Entry 7WVQ (electron microscopy, 4.04 A resolution (low resolution: residue-level contacts below are approximate; hydrogen-bond / salt-bridge calls are withheld)); this record covers chains D and B of the 4 polymer chains in the assembly.

== Chain D (and B) ==
Name: Spike glycoprotein
Organism: Severe acute respiratory syndrome coronavirus 2
Notes: chain B of this document is another copy of the same molecule, construct and numbering; everything in this record applies to it too
UniProtKB: P0DTC2 (SPIKE_SARS2); numbering as in UniProt; present here: 1-68, 71-142, 146-210, 215-1208
Chain sequence (1258 residues; each row starts with the number of its first residue; note: 9 numbers in that range are skipped by the numbering (no residue carries them; nothing is unmodelled there); a row labelled like 210A-210F holds insertion residues (210A, then the next letters in order)):
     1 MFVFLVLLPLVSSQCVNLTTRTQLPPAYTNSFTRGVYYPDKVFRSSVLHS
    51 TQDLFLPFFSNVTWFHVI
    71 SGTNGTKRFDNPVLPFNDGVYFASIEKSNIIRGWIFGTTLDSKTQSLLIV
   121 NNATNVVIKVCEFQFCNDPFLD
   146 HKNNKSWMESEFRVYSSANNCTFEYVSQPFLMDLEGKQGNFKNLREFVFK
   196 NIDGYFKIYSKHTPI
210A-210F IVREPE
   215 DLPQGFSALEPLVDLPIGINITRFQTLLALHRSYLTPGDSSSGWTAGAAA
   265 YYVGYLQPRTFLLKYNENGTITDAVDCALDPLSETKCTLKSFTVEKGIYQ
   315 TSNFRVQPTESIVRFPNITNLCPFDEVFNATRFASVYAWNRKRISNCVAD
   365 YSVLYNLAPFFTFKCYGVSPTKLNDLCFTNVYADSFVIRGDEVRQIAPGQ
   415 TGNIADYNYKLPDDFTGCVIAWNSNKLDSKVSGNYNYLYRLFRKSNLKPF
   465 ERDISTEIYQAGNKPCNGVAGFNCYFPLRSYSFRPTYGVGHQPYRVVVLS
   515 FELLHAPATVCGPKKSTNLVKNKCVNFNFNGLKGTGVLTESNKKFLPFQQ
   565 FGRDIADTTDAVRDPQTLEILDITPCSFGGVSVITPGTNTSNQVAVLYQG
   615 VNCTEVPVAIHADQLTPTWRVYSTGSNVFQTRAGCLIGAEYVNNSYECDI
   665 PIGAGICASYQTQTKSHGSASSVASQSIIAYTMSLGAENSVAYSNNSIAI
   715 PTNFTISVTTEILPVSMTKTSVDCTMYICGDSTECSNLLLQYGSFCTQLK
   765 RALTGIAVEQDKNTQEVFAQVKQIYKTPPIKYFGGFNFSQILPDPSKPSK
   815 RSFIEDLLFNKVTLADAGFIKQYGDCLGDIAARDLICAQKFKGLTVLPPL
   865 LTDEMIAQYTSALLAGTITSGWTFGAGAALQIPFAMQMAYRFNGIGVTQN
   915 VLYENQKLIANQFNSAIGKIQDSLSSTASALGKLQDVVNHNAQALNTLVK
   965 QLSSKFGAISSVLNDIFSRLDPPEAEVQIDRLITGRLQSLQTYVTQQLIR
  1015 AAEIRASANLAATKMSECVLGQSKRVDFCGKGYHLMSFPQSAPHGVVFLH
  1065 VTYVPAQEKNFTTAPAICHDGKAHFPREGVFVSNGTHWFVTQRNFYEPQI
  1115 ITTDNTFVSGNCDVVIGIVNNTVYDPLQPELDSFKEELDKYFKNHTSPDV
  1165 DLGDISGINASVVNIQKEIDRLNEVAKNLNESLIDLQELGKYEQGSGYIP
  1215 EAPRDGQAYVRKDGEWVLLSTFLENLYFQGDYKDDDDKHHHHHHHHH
Unresolved in the structure: 1-13, 71-76, 146-152, 210A-210F, 247-253, 622-640, 677-688, 828-853, 1148-1261
Construct notes: variant Val-67 (Ala in P0DTC2), Ile-95 (Thr in P0DTC2), Asp-142 (Gly in P0DTC2), Asp-339 (Gly in P0DTC2), Leu-371 (Ser in P0DTC2), Pro-373 (Ser in P0DTC2), Phe-375 (Ser in P0DTC2), Asn-417 (Lys in P0DTC2), Lys-440 (Asn in P0DTC2), Ser-446 (Gly in P0DTC2), Asn-477 (Ser in P0DTC2), Lys-478 (Thr in P0DTC2), Ala-484 (Glu in P0DTC2), Arg-493 (Gln in P0DTC2), Ser-496 (Gly in P0DTC2), Arg-498 (Gln in P0DTC2), Tyr-501 (Asn in P0DTC2), His-505 (Tyr in P0DTC2), Lys-547 (Thr in P0DTC2), Gly-614 (Asp in P0DTC2), Tyr-655 (His in P0DTC2), Lys-679 (Asn in P0DTC2), His-681 (Pro in P0DTC2), Gly-682 (Arg in P0DTC2), Ser-683 (Arg in P0DTC2), Ser-685 (Arg in P0DTC2), Lys-764 (Asn in P0DTC2), Tyr-796 (Asp in P0DTC2), Lys-856 (Asn in P0DTC2), His-954 (Gln in P0DTC2), Lys-969 (Asn in P0DTC2), Phe-981 (Leu in P0DTC2), Pro-986 (Lys in P0DTC2), Pro-987 (Val in P0DTC2); insertion (210A-210B); conflict Arg-210C (Asn211 in P0DTC2), Glu-210D (Leu212 in P0DTC2), Pro-210E (Val213 in P0DTC2), Glu-210F (Arg214 in P0DTC2); expression tag (1209-1261)
Cystine bridges: Cys-131/Cys-166, Cys-291/Cys-301, Cys-336/Cys-361, Cys-379/Cys-432, Cys-391/Cys-525, Cys-480/Cys-488, Cys-538/Cys-590, Cys-617/Cys-649, Cys-662/Cys-671, Cys-738/Cys-760, Cys-743/Cys-749, Cys-1032/Cys-1043, Cys-1082/Cys-1126
Curated features (UniProtKB/Swiss-Prot):
  - region: Asn-280 to Cys-301 (Putative superantigen), Arg-403 to Asp-405 (Integrin-binding motif), Asn-448 to Phe-456 (Immunodominant HLA epitope recognized by the CD8+), Ser-816 to Tyr-837 (Fusion peptide 1), Lys-835 to Phe-855 (Fusion peptide 2), Asp-1163 to Glu-1202 (Heptad repeat 2)
  - site: Arg-815, Ser-816 (Cleavage)
  - glycosylation: Asn-17 (N-linked (GlcNAc...) (complex) asparagine), Asn-61 (N-linked (GlcNAc...) (hybrid) asparagine), Asn-74 (N-linked (GlcNAc...) (complex) asparagine), Asn-122 (N-linked (GlcNAc...) (hybrid) asparagine), Asn-149 (N-linked (GlcNAc...) (complex) asparagine), Asn-165 (N-linked (GlcNAc...) (complex) asparagine), Asn-234 (N-linked (GlcNAc...) (high mannose) asparagine), Asn-282 (N-linked (GlcNAc...) (complex) asparagine), Thr-323 (O-linked (GalNAc) threonine), Ser-325 (O-linked (HexNAc...) serine), Asn-331 (N-linked (GlcNAc...) (complex) asparagine), Asn-343 (N-linked (GlcNAc...) (complex) asparagine), Asn-603 (N-linked (GlcNAc...) (hybrid) asparagine), Asn-616 (N-linked (GlcNAc...) (complex) asparagine), Asn-657 (N-linked (GlcNAc...) (complex) asparagine), Thr-676 (O-linked (GlcNAc...) threonine), Thr-678 (O-linked (GlcNAc...) threonine), Asn-709 (N-linked (GlcNAc...) (high mannose) asparagine), Asn-717 (N-linked (GlcNAc...) (hybrid) asparagine), Asn-801 (N-linked (GlcNAc...) (hybrid) asparagine) and 6 more in UniProt
  - natural variant: Leu-5 (L5F: In strain: Iota/B.1.526), Ser-13 (S13I: In strain: Epsilon/B.1.427/B.1.429), Leu-18 (L18F: In strain: Beta/B.1.351, Gamma/P.1 and 1 more), Thr-19 (T19I: In strain: Omicron/BQ.1.1, Omicron/XBB.1.5 and 1 more; T19R: In strain: Delta/B.1.617.2, Omicron/BA.2 and 4 more), Thr-20 (T20N: In strain: Gamma/P.1), Leu-24 to Ala-27 (sequence variant, change not given here; In strain: Omicron/BA.2, Omicron/BA.2.12.1 and 6 more), Pro-26 (P26S: In strain: Gamma/P.1), Gln-52 (Q52H: In strain: Omicron/EG.5.1), Val-67 (A67V: In strain: Eta/B.1.525, Omicron/BA.1; this construct carries the variant), Gly-75 (G75V: In strain: Lambda/C.37), Thr-76 (T76I: In strain: Lambda/C.37), Asp-80 (D80A: In strain: Beta/B.1.351), 74 further natural variant entries in UniProt
  - mutagenesis: Asn-121 (N121Q: Partial loss of biliverdin affinity), Arg-190 (R190K: Partial loss of biliverdin affinity), Asn-234 (N234Q: Increased resistance to neutralizing antibodies), Asn-331 (N331Q: Reduced viral infectivity), Asn-343 (N343Q: Reduced viral infectivity), Leu-452 (L452R: Increased resistance to neutralizing antibodies. Decreases HLA binding to NF9 epitope. Increased binding affinity to human ACE2), Tyr-453 (Y453F: Decreased HLA binding to NF9 epitope. Increased binding affinity to human ACE2), Ala-475 (A475V: Increased resistance to neutralizing antibodies), Val-483 (V483A: Increased resistance to neutralizing antibodies), Phe-490 (F490L: Increased resistance to neutralizing antibodies and human covalescent sera neutralization), His-519 (H519P: Increased resistance to human covalescent sera neutralization), Ser-673 (S673A: No effect on O-glycosylation by host GALNT1), 4 further mutagenesis entries in UniProt

== How chain D and chain B interact ==
Pairs across the interface - 108 pairs, chain D then chain B:
  Lys-41(D) with Phe-562(B)
  Val-42(D) with Phe-565(B)
  Phe-43(D) with Gln-563(B); Phe-565(B); Gly-566(B); Arg-567(B)
  Val-47(D) with Ile-569(B)
  Thr-167(D) with Arg-357(B)
  Phe-168(D) with Arg-357(B)
  Tyr-170(D) with Asn-360(B)
  Asp-198(D) with His-519(B)
  Tyr-200(D) with His-519(B); Ala-520(B); Pro-521(B)
  Pro-225(D) with Phe-562(B)
  Asn-282(D) with Lys-558(B)
  Asp-737(D) with Asn-317(B)
  Asp-745(D) with Arg-319(B)
  Gln-755(D) with Lys-969(B); Phe-970(B); Gly-971(B)
  Tyr-756(D) with Ser-968(B); Phe-970(B); Gly-971(B)
  Gly-757(D) with Ser-968(B)
  Ser-758(D) with Lys-964(B)
  Thr-761(D) with Lys-964(B)
  Gln-762(D) with Thr-961(B)
  Arg-765(D) with Gln-957(B)
  Gln-784(D) with Asp-1041(B)
  Lys-786(D) with Leu-699(B); Gly-700(B); Ala-701(B)
  Gln-787(D) with Ala-701(B)
  Ile-788(D) with Leu-699(B); Ala-701(B); Glu-702(B); Asn-703(B)
  Tyr-789(D) with Asn-703(B); Val-705(B)
  Lys-790(D) with Glu-702(B); Asn-703(B); Val-705(B)
  Pro-792(D) with Tyr-707(B)
  Tyr-796(D) with Tyr-707(B)
  Phe-855(D) with Pro-589(B)
  Lys-856(D) with Asp-571(B); Thr-572(B)
  Leu-861(D) with Gln-613(B)
  Pro-863(D) with Gly-667(B); Ala-668(B)
  Leu-864(D) with Pro-665(B); Gly-667(B); Ala-668(B); Gly-669(B)
  Leu-865(D) with Met-697(B)
  Thr-866(D) with Arg-646(B); Ala-668(B)
  Met-869(D) with Gly-669(B)
  Gln-872(D) with Leu-699(B)
  Tyr-873(D) with Met-697(B); Leu-699(B)
  Thr-883(D) with Val-705(B)
  Ser-884(D) with Val-705(B)
  Trp-886(D) with Tyr-1047(B); Arg-1107(B)
  Ala-890(D) with Pro-1069(B)
  Ala-892(D) with Pro-1069(B)
  Leu-894(D) with Ala-713(B); Pro-715(B); Glu-1072(B)
  Gln-895(D) with Val-705(B); Ala-706(B); Ser-708(B); Ser-711(B); Ile-712(B); Ala-713(B)
  Pro-897(D) with Tyr-707(B); Ser-708(B); Ser-711(B)
  Met-900(D) with Ile-712(B); Thr-1077(B)
  Tyr-904(D) with Tyr-1047(B); Arg-1107(B)
  Gln-913(D) with Pro-1090(B)
  Asn-914(D) with Phe-1089(B)
  Tyr-917(D) with Pro-1079(B); Val-1128(B); Val-1129(B)
  Glu-918(D) with Val-1128(B)
  Val-963(D) with Ile-569(B); Asp-571(B)
  Leu-966(D) with Asp-571(B)
  Ser-967(D) with Asp-571(B)
  Asn-978(D) with Lys-547(B)
  Gln-1005(D) with Gln-1002(B)
  Leu-1012(D) with Gln-1010(B); Ile-1013(B)
  Ala-1016(D) with Glu-1017(B)
  Arg-1019(D) with Glu-1017(B)
  Thr-1027(D) with Arg-1039(B)
  Ser-1030(D) with Val-1040(B); Asp-1041(B)
  Glu-1031(D) with Arg-1039(B)
  Leu-1034(D) with Asp-1041(B)
  Lys-1038(D) with Lys-1038(B)
  Arg-1091(D) with Arg-1091(B)
  Glu-1144(D) with Leu-1141(B)
Also at the interface, not in a pair above, chain D (89 interface residues in all): Arg-44, Ser-45, Pro-230, Glu-281, Thr-739, Met-740, Leu-754, Phe-759, Phe-797, Lys-854, Pro-862, Gly-889, Gly-891, Ile-896, Phe-898, Asn-907, Lys-921, Glu-990, Gly-1035, Thr-1116, Asn-1119, Leu-1141
Also at the interface, not in a pair above, chain B (87 interface residues in all): Gln-52, Lys-304, Thr-549, Lys-557, Leu-560, Gln-564, Asp-568, Ala-570, Ala-647, Ser-704, Asn-709, Ala-972, Thr-1006, Lys-1045, Gly-1046, Tyr-1067, Val-1068, Ala-1070, Val-1094, Asn-1108, Phe-1121, Ile-1130

== Overview ==
89 residues of chain D and 87 residues of chain B are in contact. From UniProt: 16 mutagenesis sites on chain
D.
Both chains are Spike glycoprotein (Severe acute respiratory syndrome coronavirus 2). Entry 7WVQ (Cryo-EM
structure of SARS-CoV-2 Omicron Spike protein with human ACE2 receptor, C3 state) was determined by electron
microscopy together with 7WK4, 7WK6, 7WK8, 7WK9, 7WKA and 7WVP from the same study.
